PDB entry 7ZY6 | X-ray diffraction, 3.09 A resolution | chain A

== Chain A ==
Protein: Human proto-oncogene C-kit
Source organism: Homo sapiens
Notes: fragment: kinase domain
Chain sequence (327 residues; row label = number of the first residue in the row; note: 58 numbers in that range are skipped by the numbering (no residue carries them; nothing is unmodelled there)):
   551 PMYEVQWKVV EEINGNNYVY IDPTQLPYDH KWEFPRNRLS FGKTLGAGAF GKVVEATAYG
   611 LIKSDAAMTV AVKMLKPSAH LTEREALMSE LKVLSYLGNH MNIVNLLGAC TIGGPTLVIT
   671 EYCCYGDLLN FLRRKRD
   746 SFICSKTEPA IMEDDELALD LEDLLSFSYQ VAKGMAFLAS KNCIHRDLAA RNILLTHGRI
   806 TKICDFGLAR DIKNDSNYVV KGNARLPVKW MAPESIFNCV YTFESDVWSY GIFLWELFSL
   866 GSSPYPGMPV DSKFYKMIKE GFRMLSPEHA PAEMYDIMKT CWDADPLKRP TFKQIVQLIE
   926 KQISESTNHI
Not modelled in the structure: 551-556, 562-571, 746-760, 933-935
Residues lining bound ligands: KCI (5-imidazo[1,2-a]pyridin-3-yl-N-[(1R)-1-(6-pyrrolidin-1-ylpyridin-3-yl)ethyl]pyridin-3-amine): Trp557, Leu595, Val603, Ala621, Lys623, Glu640, Leu644, Leu647, Ile653, Val654, Val668, Thr670, Glu671, Tyr672, Cys673, Gly676, Leu783, His790, Leu799, Ile808, Cys809, Asp810, Phe811

== In short ==
Chain A binds compound KCI.
Chain A is Human proto-oncogene C-kit (Homo sapiens); the structure, Identification of M4205 a highly
selective inhibitor of cKIT mutations for unresectable metastatic or recurrent GIST, was determined by X-ray
diffraction (same publication as 7ZW8).
